Entry 6MPF (X-ray diffraction, 3.33 A resolution); this record covers chains A and H of the 23 polymer chains in the assembly.

Chain A:
Molecule: 16S rRNA
Source organism: Thermus thermophilus HB8 (strain HB8 / ATCC 27634 / DSM 579)
Sequence (1508 nucleotides; row label = number of the first residue in the row; note: 4 numbers in that range are skipped by the numbering (no residue carries them; nothing is unmodelled there)):
     5 UGGAGAGUUU GAUCCUGGCU CAGGGUGAAC GCUGGCGGCG UGCCUAAGAC AUGCAAGUCG
    65 UGCGGGCCGC GGGGUUUUAC UCCGUGGUCA GCGGCGGACG GGUGAGUAAC GCGUGGGUGA
   125 CCUACCCGGA AGAGGGGGAC AACCCGGGGA AACUCGGGCU AAUCCCCCAU GUGGACCCGC
   185 CCCUUGGGGU GUGUCCAAAG GGCUUUGCCC GCUUCCGGAU GGGCCCGCGU CCCAUCAGCU
   245 AGUUGGUGGG GUAAUGGCCC ACCAAGGCGA CGACGGGUAG CCGGUCUGAG AGGAUGGCCG
   305 GCCACAGGGG CACUGAGACA CGGGCCCCAC UCCUACGGGA GGCAGCAGUU AGGAAUCUUC
   365 CGCAAUGGGC GCAAGCCUGA CGGAGCGACG CCGCUUGGAG GAAGAAGCCC UUCGGGGUGU
   425 AAACUCCUGA ACCCGGGACG AAACCCCCGA CGAGGGGACU GACGGUACCG GGGUAAUAGC
   485 GCCGGCCAAC UCCGUGCCAG CAGCCGCGGU AAUACGGAGG GCGCGAGCGU UACCCGGAUU
   545 CACUGGGCGU AAAGGGCGUG UAGGCGGCCU GGGGCGUCCC AUGUGAAAGA CCACGGCUCA
   605 ACCGUGGGGG AGCGUGGGAU ACGCUCAGGC UAGACGGUGG GAGAGGGUGG UGGAAUUCCC
   665 GGAGUAGCGG UGAAAUGCGC AGAUACCGGG AGGAACGCCG AUGGCGAAGG CAGCCACCUG
   725 GUCCACCCGU GACGCUGAGG CGCGAAAGCG UGGGGAGCAA ACCGGAUUAG AUACCCGGGU
   785 AGUCCACGCC CUAAACGAUG CGCGCUAGGU CUCUGGGUCU CCUGGGGGCC GAAGCUAACG
   845 CGUUAAGCGC GCCGCCUGGG GAGUACGGCC GCAAGGCUGA AACUCAAAGG AAUUGACGGG
   905 GGCCCGCACA AGCGGUGGAG CAUGUGGUUU AAUUCGAAGC AACGCGAAGA ACCUUACCAG
   965 GCCUUGACAU GCUAGGGAAC CCGGGUGAAA GCCUGGGGUG CCCCGCGAGG GGAGCCCUAG
  1025 CACAGGUGCU GCAUGGCCGU CGUCAGCUCG UGCCGUGAGG UGUUGGGUUA AGUCCCGCAA
  1085 CGAGCGCAAC CCCCGCCGUU AGUUGCCAGC GGUUCGGCCG GGCACUCUAA CGGGACUGCC
  1145 CGCGAAAGCG GGAGGAAGGA GGGGACGACG UCUGGUCAGC AUGGCCCUUA CGGCCUGGGC
  1205 GACACACGUG CUACAAUGCC CACUACAAAG CGAUGCCACC CGGCAACGGG GAGCUAAUCG
  1265 CAAAAAGGUG GGCCCAGUUC GGAUUGGGGU CUGCAACCCG ACCCCAUGAA GCCGGAAUCG
  1325 CUAGUAAUCG CGGAUCAGCC AUGCCGCGGU GAAUACGUUC CCGGGCCUUG UACACACCGC
  1385 CCGUCACGCC AUGGGAGCGG GCUCUACCCG AAGUCGCCGG GAGCCUACGG GCAGGCGCCG
  1445 AGGGUAGGGC CCGUGACUGG GGCGAAGUCG UAACAAGGUA GCUGUACCGG AAGGUGCGGC
  1505 UGGAUCA
  1516 C
Metal / ion sites: Mg2+ site 1 near G21 (its only coordinating residue here); Mg2+ site 2 near A53 (its only coordinating residue here); Mg2+ site 3: U62, G98; Mg2+ site 4: G69, G70; Mg2+ site 5: A109, G110, G284; Mg2+ site 6: G117, U118, G231; Mg2+ site 7 near C169 (its only coordinating residue here); Mg2+ site 8 near A201 (its only coordinating residue here); Mg2+ site 9: G294, G541; Mg2+ site 10 near A310 (its only coordinating residue here); Mg2+ site 11 near G319 (its only coordinating residue here); Mg2+ site 12 near C323 (its only coordinating residue here); 48 more Mg2+ sites not listed
Residues lining bound ligands: paromomycin (PAR): G1387, U1388, C1389, A1390, C1391, G1466, C1467, G1468, A1469, A1470, G1471, U1472, C1473

Chain H:
Name: 30S ribosomal protein S8
Source organism: Thermus thermophilus (strain HB8 / ATCC 27634 / DSM 579)
Reference sequence: P0DOY9 (RS8_THET8); numbering as in UniProt (aligned over 1-138)
Sequence (138 residues; each row starts with the number of its first residue):
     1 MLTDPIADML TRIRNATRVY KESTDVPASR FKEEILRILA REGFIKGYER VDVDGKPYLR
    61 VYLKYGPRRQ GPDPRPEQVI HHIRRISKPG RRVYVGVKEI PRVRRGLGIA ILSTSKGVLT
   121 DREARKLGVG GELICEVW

Interface between chain A and chain H:
Contacting residue pairs (72; chain A residue first):
  C547(A) - Arg91(H)  hydrogen bond to the sugar
  C569(A) - Pro89(H)  phosphate contact
  C569(A) - Gly90(H)  sugar contact
  G570(A) - Met1(H)  hydrogen bond to the sugar
  G570(A) - Thr3(H)  sugar contact
  G570(A) - Pro89(H)  phosphate contact
  G570(A) - Arg92(H)  salt bridge to the phosphate
  G571(A) - Met1(H)  sugar contact
  G571(A) - Leu2(H)  sugar contact
  G571(A) - Pro5(H)  phosphate contact
  C572(A) - Pro5(H)  phosphate contact
  C572(A) - Ala28(H)  phosphate contact
  C572(A) - Ser29(H)  phosphate contact
  C573(A) - Ser29(H)  phosphate contact
  C573(A) - Arg30(H)  hydrogen bond to the phosphate
  U574(A) - Arg30(H)  salt bridge to the phosphate
  G580(A) - Tyr94(H)  base contact
  U581(A) - Tyr94(H)  sugar contact
  C582(A) - Val95(H)  sugar contact
  C582(A) - Gly96(H)  phosphate contact
  C582(A) - Val97(H)  phosphate contact
  C582(A) - Val129(H)  sugar contact
  C582(A) - Gly130(H)  hydrogen bond to the sugar
  C582(A) - Gly131(H)  sugar contact
  C583(A) - Gly96(H)  phosphate contact
  C583(A) - Val97(H)  hydrogen bond to the phosphate
  C583(A) - Gly128(H)  sugar contact
  C584(A) - Lys98(H)  salt bridge to the phosphate
  A623(A) - Ser115(H)  hydrogen bond to the sugar
  U624(A) - Ser115(H)  sugar contact
  A625(A) - Phe31(H)  sugar contact
  A625(A) - Ser113(H)  hydrogen bond to the base
  A625(A) - Thr114(H)  base contact
  A625(A) - Ser115(H)  base contact
  A625(A) - Val118(H)  sugar contact
  C626(A) - Phe31(H)  sugar contact
  C626(A) - Ser113(H)  hydrogen bond to the sugar
  C626(A) - Glu132(H)  hydrogen bond to the sugar
  G627(A) - Arg92(H)  sugar contact
  A636(A) - Lys56(H)  salt bridge to the phosphate
  G637(A) - Met1(H)  hydrogen bond to the sugar
  A736(A) - Met1(H)  base contact
  G806(A) - Thr3(H)  base contact
  C807(A) - Met1(H)  hydrogen bond to the sugar
  G808(A) - Leu2(H)  sugar contact
  G808(A) - Asp8(H)  hydrogen bond to the sugar
  G808(A) - Thr11(H)  base contact
  G808(A) - Arg12(H)  hydrogen bond to the sugar
  C809(A) - Arg12(H)  salt bridge to the phosphate
  C809(A) - Asn15(H)  hydrogen bond to the base
  U810(A) - Asn15(H)  sugar contact
  U810(A) - Val19(H)  sugar contact
  A811(A) - Lys21(H)  salt bridge to the phosphate
  A837(A) - Arg18(H)  sugar contact
  A837(A) - Arg75(H)  hydrogen bond to the phosphate
  G838(A) - Arg75(H)  salt bridge to the phosphate
  G851(A) - Asn15(H)  base contact
  C852(A) - Thr11(H)  base contact
  C852(A) - Arg14(H)  hydrogen bond to the sugar
  C852(A) - Asn15(H)  hydrogen bond to the sugar
  G853(A) - Ala7(H)  sugar contact
  G853(A) - Thr11(H)  hydrogen bond to the sugar
  G853(A) - Arg14(H)  phosphate contact
  C854(A) - Thr3(H)  hydrogen bond to the base
  C854(A) - Asp4(H)  sugar contact
  C854(A) - Ala7(H)  sugar contact
  C854(A) - Lys88(H)  salt bridge to the phosphate
  C854(A) - Pro89(H)  sugar contact
  G855(A) - Thr3(H)  sugar contact
  G855(A) - Lys88(H)  phosphate contact
  G855(A) - Pro89(H)  phosphate contact
  C856(A) - Gly90(H)  phosphate contact
Also at the interface, not in a pair above, chain A (37 interface residues in all): U635, G738, A836
Also at the interface, not in a pair above, chain H (43 interface residues in all): Lys32, Pro57, Lys116, Gly117

Overview:
37 residues of chain A face 43 of chain H across their interface; the contacts include 19 hydrogen bonds and 8
salt bridges. Polar pairs include A625(A)-Ser113(H), C809(A)-Asn15(H) and C854(A)-Thr3(H). Chain A binds
paromomycin. The Mg2+ site 3 is built by U62(A) and G98(A).
Chain A is 16S rRNA (Thermus thermophilus HB8 (strain HB8 / ATCC 27634 / DSM 579)) and chain H is 30S
ribosomal protein S8 (Thermus thermophilus (strain HB8 / ATCC 27634 / DSM 579)); the structure, Structure of
the Thermus thermophilus 30S ribosomal subunit complexed with a 2-thiocytidine (s2C32) and inosine (I34) ...,
was determined by X-ray diffraction (same publication as 6DTI, 6MKN and 6MPI).
